PDB entry 7OLG | solution NMR | chains A and D of the 4 polymer chains in the assembly

Chain A:
Name: Microtubule-associated protein RP/EB family member 1
Source organism: Mus musculus
Reference sequence: Q61166 (MARE1_MOUSE); residues 191-260 here = UniProt positions 191-260
Amino-acid sequence (70 residues; each row starts with the number of its first residue):
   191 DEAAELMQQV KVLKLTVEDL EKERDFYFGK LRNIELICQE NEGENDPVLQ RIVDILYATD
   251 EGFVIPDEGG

Chain D:
Name: 11MACF
Amino-acid sequence (11 residues; row label = number of the first residue in the row):
  5475 KPSKIPTPQR K

How chain A and chain D interact:
Contacting residue pairs (6; chain A residue first):
  Leu205(A) - Arg5484(D)
  Asp209(A) - Pro5482(D)
  Asp209(A) - Arg5484(D)
  Glu213(A) - Pro5482(D)
  Tyr217(A) - Pro5480(D)
  Lys220(A) - Ile5479(D)
Interface residues without a listed pair, chain A (6 interface residues in all): Lys212

Overview:
6 residues of chain A and 4 residues of chain D are in contact.
Chain A is Microtubule-associated protein RP/EB family member 1 (Mus musculus) and chain D is 11MACF; the
structure, EB1 bound to MACF peptide, was determined by solution NMR.
